Entry 8EOK (electron microscopy, 3.53 A resolution); this record covers chains D and A of the 6 polymer chains in the assembly.

== Chain D ==
Name: Complement factor B
Source organism: Homo sapiens
Notes: EC 3.4.21.47
Reference sequence: P00751 (CFAB_HUMAN); residues -23 to 739 here correspond to UniProt positions 2-764 (UniProt number = residue number + 25)
Sequence (763 residues; row label = number of the first residue in the row; numbers below 1 keep their minus sign (Gly-23 is residue -23)):
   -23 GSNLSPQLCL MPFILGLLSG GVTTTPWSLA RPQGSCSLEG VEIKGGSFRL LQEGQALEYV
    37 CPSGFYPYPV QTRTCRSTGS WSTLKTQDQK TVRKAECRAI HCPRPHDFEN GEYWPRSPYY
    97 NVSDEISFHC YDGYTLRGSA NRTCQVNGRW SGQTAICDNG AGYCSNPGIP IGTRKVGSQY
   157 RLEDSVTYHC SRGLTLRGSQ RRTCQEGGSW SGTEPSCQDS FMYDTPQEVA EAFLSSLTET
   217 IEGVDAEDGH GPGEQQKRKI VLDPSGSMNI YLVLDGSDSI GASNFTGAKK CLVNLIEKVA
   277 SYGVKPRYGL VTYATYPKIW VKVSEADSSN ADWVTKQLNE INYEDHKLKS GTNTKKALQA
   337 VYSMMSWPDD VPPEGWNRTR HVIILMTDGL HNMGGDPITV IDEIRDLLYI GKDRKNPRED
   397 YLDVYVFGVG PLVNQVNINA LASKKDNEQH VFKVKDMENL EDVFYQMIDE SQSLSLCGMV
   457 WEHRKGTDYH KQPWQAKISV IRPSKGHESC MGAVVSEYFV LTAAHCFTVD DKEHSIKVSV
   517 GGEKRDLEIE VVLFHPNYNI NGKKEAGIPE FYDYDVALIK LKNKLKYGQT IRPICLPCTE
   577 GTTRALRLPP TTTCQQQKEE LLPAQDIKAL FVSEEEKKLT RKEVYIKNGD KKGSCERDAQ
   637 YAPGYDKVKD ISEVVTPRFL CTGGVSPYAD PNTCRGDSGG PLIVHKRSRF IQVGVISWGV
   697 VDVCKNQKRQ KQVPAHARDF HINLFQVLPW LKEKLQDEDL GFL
Disordered / not traced: -23 to 10, 218-232, 323-325, 345-346, 538-540, 705-708
Disulfides: Cys12-Cys51, Cys37-Cys73, Cys78-Cys120, Cys106-Cys133, Cys140-Cys180, Cys166-Cys193, Cys453-Cys571, Cys486-Cys502, Cys574-Cys590, Cys631-Cys657, Cys670-Cys700
Covalent attachments: N-acetylglucosamine (NAG) linked to Asn353
Bound ions: Mg2+: Thr328 (shared with 1 residue of chain H)
Swiss-Prot annotation at these positions:
  - active site (Charge relay system): His501, Asp551, Ser674
  - binding site (Mg(2+)): Ser253, Ser255, Thr328
  - binding site (Mn(2+)): Ser253, Ser255, Thr328
  - site: Arg234, Lys235 (Cleavage)
  - glycosylation: Asn97 (N-linked (GlcNAc...) asparagine), Asn117 (N-linked (GlcNAc...) asparagine), Asn260 (N-linked (GlcNAc...) asparagine), Lys266 (N-linked (Glc) (glycation) lysine), Asn353 (N-linked (GlcNAc...) asparagine)

== Chain A ==
Name: Lufaxin
Source organism: Lutzomyia longipalpis
Reference sequence: Q5WPU8 (LUFX_LUTLO); residues 1-278 here correspond to UniProt positions 24-301 (UniProt number = residue number + 23)
Sequence (284 residues; row label = number of the first residue in the row):
     1 DGDEYFIGKY KEKDETLFFA SYGLKRDPCQ IVLGYKCSNN QTHFVLNFKT NKKSCISAIK
    61 LTSYPKINQN SDLTRNLYCQ TGGIGTDNCK LVFKKRKRQI AANIEIYGIP AKKCSFKDRY
   121 IGADPLHVDS YGLSYQFDQE HGWNLERNNI FKDTRFSTEV FYHKNGLFNT QITYLAEEDS
   181 FSEAREITAK DIKKKFSIIL PNEEYKRISF LDVYWFQETM RKKPKYPYIH YNGECSNENK
   241 TCELVFDTDE LMTYALVKVF TNPESDGSRL KEEDLGRGHH HHHH
Disordered / not traced: 278-284
Sequence notes: conflict Arg75 (Lys98 in Q5WPU8), Ser134 (Pro157 in Q5WPU8), Leu145 (Val168 in Q5WPU8), Asn148 (Tyr171 in Q5WPU8); expression tag (279-284)
Disulfides: Cys29-Cys37, Cys55-Cys114, Cys79-Cys89, Cys235-Cys242
Covalent attachments: N-acetylglucosamine (NAG) linked to Asn40, Asn239
Swiss-Prot annotation at these positions:
  - glycosylation: Asn239 (N-linked (GlcNAc...) asparagine)

== Interface between chain D and chain A ==
Residue-residue contacts (7; chain D residue first):
  Gly138(D) with Arg26(A), hydrogen bond (backbone-side chain); Gln30(A)
  Tyr139(D) with Arg26(A)
  Ser141(D) with Arg26(A)
  Glu182(D) with Ile100(A)
  Asn392(D) with Arg98(A), hydrogen bond
  Asp396(D) with Lys97(A), salt bridge
Interface residues without a listed pair, chain D (13 interface residues in all): Arg113, Asp134, Gly136, Cys140, Gly183, Gly184, Ser185
Interface residues without a listed pair, chain A (10 interface residues in all): Gly23, Leu24, Lys25, Asp27, Pro28

== Summary ==
13 residues of chain D and 10 residues of chain A are in contact, with 2 hydrogen bonds and 1 salt bridge.
Polar pairs include Asp396(D)-Lys97(A), Gly138(D)-Arg26(A) and Asn392(D)-Arg98(A). N-acetylglucosamine is
covalently linked to Asn353(D). N-acetylglucosamine is covalently linked to Asn40(A) and Asn239(A).
Chain D is Complement factor B (Homo sapiens) and chain A is Lufaxin (Lutzomyia longipalpis); the structure,
Structure of the C3bB proconvertase in complex with lufaxin and factor Xa, was determined by electron
microscopy (same publication as 8ENU and 8EO2).
